Entry 9GEL (electron microscopy, 4.86 A resolution (low resolution: residue-level contacts below are approximate; hydrogen-bond / salt-bridge calls are withheld)); this record covers chains K and Q of the 8 polymer chains in the assembly.

== Chain K ==
Molecule: Hexasomal DNA Strand 1
Sequence (152 nucleotides; row label = number of the first residue in the row; numbers below 1 keep their minus sign (DC-70 is residue -70)):
   -70 CAATATCCCG AGTACATGCA CAGGATGTAT ATATCTGACA CGTGCCTGGA GACTAGGGAG
   -10 TAATCCCCTT GGCGGTTAAA ACGCGGGGGA CAGCGCGTAC GTGCGTTTAA GCGGTGCTAG
    50 AGCTGTCTAC GACCAATTGA GCGGCCTCGG CA
Not modelled in the structure: -70 to -41, 73-81

== Chain Q ==
Name: Histone H3.1
Source organism: Homo sapiens
Reference sequence: P68431 (H31_HUMAN); residues 0-135 here correspond to UniProt positions 1-136 (UniProt number = residue number + 1)
Amino-acid sequence (136 residues; each row starts with the number of its first residue; numbering starts at 0):
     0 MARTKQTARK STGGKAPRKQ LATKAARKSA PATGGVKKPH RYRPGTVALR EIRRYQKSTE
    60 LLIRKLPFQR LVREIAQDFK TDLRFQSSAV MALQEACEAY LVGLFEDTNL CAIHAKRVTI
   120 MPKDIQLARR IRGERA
Not modelled in the structure: 0-41
UniProt features mapped onto this chain:
  - modified residue: Arg2 (Asymmetric dimethylarginine), Thr3 (Phosphothreonine), Lys4 (Allysine), Gln5 (5-glutamyl dopamine), Thr6 (Phosphothreonine), Arg8 (Citrulline), Lys9 (N6,N6,N6-trimethyllysine), Ser10 (ADP-ribosylserine), Thr11 (Phosphothreonine), Lys14 (N6-(2-hydroxyisobutyryl)lysine), Arg17 (Asymmetric dimethylarginine), Lys18 (N6-(2-hydroxyisobutyryl)lysine), Lys23 (N6-(2-hydroxyisobutyryl)lysine), Arg26 (Citrulline), Lys27 (N6,N6,N6-trimethyllysine), Ser28 (ADP-ribosylserine), Lys36 (N6,N6,N6-trimethyllysine), Lys37 (N6-methyllysine), Tyr41 (Phosphotyrosine), Lys56 (N6,N6,N6-trimethyllysine) and 8 more in UniProt
  - lipidation: Lys18 (N6-decanoyllysine)

== Chain K / chain Q interface ==
Contacting residue pairs (7):
  DG17(K) - Arg63(Q)
  DG17(K) - Leu65(Q)
  DG17(K) - Pro66(Q)
  DG17(K) - Arg69(Q)
  DG18(K) - Arg63(Q)
  DG18(K) - Lys64(Q)
  DG18(K) - Leu65(Q)
Other interface residues (no listed pair), chain K (4 interface residues in all): DA9, DA28
Other interface residues (no listed pair), chain Q (7 interface residues in all): Ala47, Gln85

== Summary ==
4 residues of chain K face 7 of chain Q across their interface.
Here chain K is Hexasomal DNA Strand 1 and chain Q is Histone H3.1 (Homo sapiens). Entry 9GEL (CryoEM
structure of the human INO80-Hexasome complex) was determined by electron microscopy.
